8VDZ - chains I and X of the 24 polymer chains in the assembly; structure by electron microscopy, 2.70 A resolution.

== Chain I ==
Name: Subunit A
From: synthetic construct
Notes: EC 2.5.1.17
Sequence (141 residues; numbered 23 to 163; the number before each row is that of its first residue):
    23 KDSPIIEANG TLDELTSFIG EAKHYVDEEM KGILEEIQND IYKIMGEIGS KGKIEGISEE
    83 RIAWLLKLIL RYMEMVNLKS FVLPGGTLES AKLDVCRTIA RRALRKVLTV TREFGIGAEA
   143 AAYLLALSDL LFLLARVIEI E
Unresolved in the structure: 101

== Chain X ==
Name: Subunit B
From: synthetic construct
Sequence (118 residues; each row starts with the number of its first residue):
     2 PHLVIEATAN LRLETSPGEL LEQANKALFA SGQFGEADIK SRFVTLEAYR QGTAAVERAY
    62 LHACLSILDG RDIATRTLLG ASLCAVLAEA VAGGGEEGVQ VSVEVREMER LSYAKRVV
Unresolved in the structure: 56

== Interface between chain I and chain X ==
Contacting residue pairs - 17 pairs, chain I then chain X:
  Ile84(I) - Leu79(X)  hydrophobic
  Leu88(I) - Ser83(X)
  Lys89(I) - Glu90(X)  salt bridge
  Leu92(I) - Ala31(X)  hydrophobic
  Met95(I) - Ala31(X)  hydrophobic
  Leu126(I) - Ala75(X)  hydrophobic
  Leu130(I) - Asp73(X)
  Leu130(I) - Ile74(X)  hydrophobic
  Leu130(I) - Ala75(X)  hydrophobic
  Ala140(I) - Thr78(X)
  Ala143(I) - Ala75(X)  hydrophobic
  Ala144(I) - Ala75(X)
  Ala144(I) - Thr78(X)
  Ala144(I) - Leu79(X)
  Leu147(I) - Thr76(X)
  Leu147(I) - Leu79(X)  hydrophobic
  Ala148(I) - Leu79(X)
Interface residues without a listed pair, chain I (16 interface residues in all): Ala85, Thr133, Glu141, Asp151
Interface residues without a listed pair, chain X (11 interface residues in all): Ala82, Ala86

== Overview ==
16 residues of chain I and 11 residues of chain X are in contact, with 1 salt bridge. Its one salt-bridged
contact is Lys89(I)-Glu90(X).
Here chain I is Subunit A and chain X is Subunit B, both from synthetic construct. Entry 8VDZ (A designed
tetrahedral protein scaffold - DARP14) was determined by electron microscopy, deposited together with 8VE7.
